PDB entry 8WYR | electron microscopy, 3.39 A resolution | chains D and E of the 12 polymer chains in the assembly

Chain D (and E):
Molecule: Interleukin-2, Isoform 1 of Immunoglobulin heavy constant mu
Source organism: Homo sapiens
Notes: chain E of this document is another copy of the same molecule, construct and numbering; everything in this record applies to it too
UniProt: chimeric construct of P60568, P01871: residues 174-194 from P60568 (IL2_HUMAN) positions 1-21 (UniProt number = residue number - 173); residues 229-576 from P01871 positions 106-453 (UniProt number = residue number - 123)
Sequence (403 residues; each row starts with the number of its first residue):
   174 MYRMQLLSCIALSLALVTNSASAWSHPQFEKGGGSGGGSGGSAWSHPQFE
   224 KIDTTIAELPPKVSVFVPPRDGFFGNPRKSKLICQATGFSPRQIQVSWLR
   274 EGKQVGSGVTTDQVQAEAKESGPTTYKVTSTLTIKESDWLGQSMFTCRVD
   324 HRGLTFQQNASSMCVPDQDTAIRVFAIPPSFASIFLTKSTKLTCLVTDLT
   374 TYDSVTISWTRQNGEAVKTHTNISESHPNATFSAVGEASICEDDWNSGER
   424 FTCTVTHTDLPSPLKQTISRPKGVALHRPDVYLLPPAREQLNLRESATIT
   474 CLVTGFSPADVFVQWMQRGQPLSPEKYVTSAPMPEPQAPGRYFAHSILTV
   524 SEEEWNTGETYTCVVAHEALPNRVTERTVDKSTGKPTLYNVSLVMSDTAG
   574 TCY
Unresolved in the structure: 174-344, 572-576 (chain E: 174-344, 571-576)
Cystine bridges: Cys367-Cys426, Cys474-Cys536
Glycans and other covalent adducts: N-acetylglucosamine (NAG) linked to Asn563
Construct notes: linker (195-228)
Swiss-Prot annotation at these positions:
  - glycosylation (N-linked (GlcNAc...) asparagine): Asn332 (complex), Asn395, Asn402

Interface between chain D and chain E:
Inter-chain disulfides: Cys414(D)-Cys414(E)
Contacting residue pairs (51):
  Phe358(D) - Asn545(E)
  Lys361(D) - Asn419(E)
  Cys414(D) - Cys414(E)  disulfide
  Asp416(D) - Lys361(E)
  Asp416(D) - Ser412(E)
  Asp416(D) - Ile413(E)
  Asp416(D) - Glu415(E)
  Met489(D) - Pro544(E)  hydrophobic
  Val537(D) - Asn545(E)
  Pro544(D) - Gly492(E)
  Pro544(D) - Pro494(E)  hydrophobic
  Asn545(D) - Phe358(E)
  Asn545(D) - Gln487(E)
  Asn545(D) - Val537(E)
  Asn545(D) - Val547(E)
  Arg546(D) - Lys361(E)
  Val547(D) - Val547(E)  hydrophobic
  Val547(D) - Glu549(E)
  Thr548(D) - Glu549(E)
  Glu549(D) - Asn545(E)  hydrogen bond
  Glu549(D) - Val547(E)
  Glu549(D) - Thr548(E)
  Ser555(D) - Thr560(E)
  Lys558(D) - Thr560(E)
  Lys558(D) - Leu561(E)
  Pro559(D) - Thr560(E)
  Thr560(D) - Thr560(E)
  Thr560(D) - Leu561(E)
  Leu561(D) - Leu561(E)  hydrogen bond (backbone-backbone)
  Tyr562(D) - Leu561(E)  hydrogen bond (backbone-backbone)
  Tyr562(D) - Tyr562(E)
  Tyr562(D) - Asn563(E)  hydrogen bond (backbone-backbone)
  Asn563(D) - Asn563(E)
  Val564(D) - Asn563(E)
  Val564(D) - Val564(E)
  Val564(D) - Ser565(E)  hydrogen bond (backbone-backbone)
  Ser565(D) - Ser565(E)
  Ser565(D) - Val567(E)
  Leu566(D) - Val564(E)  hydrophobic
  Leu566(D) - Ser565(E)  hydrogen bond (backbone-backbone)
  Leu566(D) - Leu566(E)
  Leu566(D) - Val567(E)
  Val567(D) - Val567(E)
  Met568(D) - Leu566(E)  hydrophobic
  Met568(D) - Val567(E)
  Met568(D) - Met568(E)  hydrophobic
  Met568(D) - Ser569(E)
  Ser569(D) - Ser569(E)
  Ser569(D) - Asp570(E)
  Asp570(D) - Ser569(E)  hydrogen bond
  Asp570(D) - Asp570(E)
Also at the interface, not in a pair above, chain D (30 interface residues in all): Glu415, Gly492, Pro494, Thr571
Also at the interface, not in a pair above, chain E (32 interface residues in all): Ser362, Thr363, Asp416, Arg451, Arg546

Overview:
The interface between chain D and chain E involves 30 residues on one side and 32 on the other, with 1
disulfide bond and 7 hydrogen bonds. Among the polar pairs are Glu549(D)-Asn545(E), Asp570(D)-Ser569(E) and
Leu561(D)-Leu561(E). N-acetylglucosamine is covalently linked to Asn563(D).
Both chains are Interleukin-2, Isoform 1 of Immunoglobulin heavy constant mu (Homo sapiens). Entry 8WYR
(Cryo-EM structure of human CD5L bound to IgM-Fc/J) was determined by electron microscopy (same publication as
8WYS).
